PDB entry 7X2G | electron microscopy, 3.58 A resolution | chains B and C of the 5 polymer chains in the assembly

Chain B:
Name: VP2
From: Coxsackievirus B1
UniProt: A0A2S0RQC2 (A0A2S0RQC2_9ENTO); residues 1-263 here correspond to UniProt positions 70-332 (UniProt number = residue number + 69)
Sequence (263 residues; numbered 1 to 263; the number before each row is that of its first residue):
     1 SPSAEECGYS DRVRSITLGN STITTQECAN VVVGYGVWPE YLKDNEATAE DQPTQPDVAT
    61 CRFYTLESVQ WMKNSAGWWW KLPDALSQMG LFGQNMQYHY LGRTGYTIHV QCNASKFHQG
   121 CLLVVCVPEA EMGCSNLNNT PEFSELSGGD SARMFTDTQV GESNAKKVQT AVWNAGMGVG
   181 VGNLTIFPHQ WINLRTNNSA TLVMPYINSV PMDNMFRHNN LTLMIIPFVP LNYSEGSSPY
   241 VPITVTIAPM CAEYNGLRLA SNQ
Not modelled in the structure: 1-13, 27-29, 43-50, 258-263

Chain C:
Name: VP3
From: Coxsackievirus B1
Notes: EC 3.4.22.29, 3.6.1.15, 3.4.22.28, 2.7.7.48
UniProt: L7UV52 (L7UV52_9ENTO); residues 1-238 here correspond to UniProt positions 333-570 (UniProt number = residue number + 332)
Sequence (238 residues; each row starts with the number of its first residue):
     1 GLPVMTTPGS TQFLTSDDFQ SPSAMPQFDV TPEMQIPGRV NNLMEIAEVD SVVPVNNTED
    61 NVSSLKAYQI PVQSNSDNGK QVFGFPLQPG ANNVLNRTLL GEILNYYTHW SGSIKLTFMF
   121 CGSAMATGKF LLAYSPPGAG VPKNRKDAML GTHVIWDVGL QSSCVLCVPW ISQTHYRYVV
   181 EDEYTAAGYV TCWYQTNIVV PADVQSSCDI LCFVSACNDF SVRMLKDTPF IRQDTFYQ
Not modelled in the structure: 173-185, 233-238

Chain B / chain C interface:
Residue-residue contacts (57; chain B residue first):
  Tyr-35(B) / Gly-38(C)
  Val-37(B) / Pro-37(C)  hydrophobic
  Lys-116(B) / Ser-123(C)
  Lys-116(B) / Met-125(C)
  Phe-117(B) / Ala-202(C)
  Phe-117(B) / Asp-203(C)
  Phe-117(B) / Val-204(C)  hydrophobic
  Gln-119(B) / Gly-122(C)
  Gln-119(B) / Ser-123(C)  hydrogen bond (side chain-backbone)
  Gln-119(B) / Gln-205(C)
  Gln-119(B) / Ser-207(C)
  Gln-119(B) / Cys-208(C)
  Cys-121(B) / Cys-121(C)  hydrophobic
  Trp-173(B) / Ser-63(C)
  Trp-173(B) / Ser-64(C)
  Val-181(B) / Leu-65(C)  hydrophobic
  Val-181(B) / Tyr-68(C)  hydrophobic
  Gly-182(B) / Ser-51(C)  hydrogen bond (backbone-side chain)
  Gly-182(B) / Val-52(C)
  Gly-182(B) / Tyr-68(C)  hydrogen bond (backbone-side chain)
  Asn-183(B) / Ser-51(C)  hydrogen bond
  Asn-183(B) / Arg-97(C)
  Asn-183(B) / Thr-98(C)
  Asn-183(B) / Leu-99(C)  hydrogen bond (side chain-backbone)
  Thr-185(B) / Asp-50(C)  hydrogen bond (side chain-backbone)
  Thr-185(B) / Ser-51(C)
  Ile-186(B) / Ile-46(C)  hydrophobic
  Ile-186(B) / Leu-99(C)  hydrophobic
  Trp-191(B) / Phe-213(C)  hydrophobic
  Asn-193(B) / Phe-120(C)
  Asn-193(B) / Cys-121(C)
  Arg-195(B) / Phe-120(C)
  Arg-195(B) / Gly-122(C)
  Arg-195(B) / Ser-123(C)  hydrogen bond (side chain-backbone)
  Arg-195(B) / Ala-124(C)
  Arg-195(B) / Ala-126(C)
  Arg-195(B) / Val-158(C)  hydrogen bond (side chain-backbone)
  Arg-195(B) / Gly-159(C)
  Arg-195(B) / Ser-162(C)  hydrogen bond
  Thr-196(B) / Ser-162(C)
  Tyr-206(B) / Pro-37(C)
  Asn-208(B) / Ile-36(C)
  Ser-209(B) / Met-34(C)
  Pro-211(B) / Met-34(C)  hydrophobic
  Pro-227(B) / Leu-65(C)
  Phe-228(B) / Val-52(C)  hydrophobic
  Phe-228(B) / Leu-65(C)  hydrophobic
  Phe-228(B) / Gln-69(C)  hydrogen bond (backbone-side chain)
  Phe-228(B) / Leu-211(C)  hydrophobic
  Val-229(B) / Gln-69(C)
  Val-229(B) / Cys-121(C)  hydrophobic
  Val-229(B) / Asp-209(C)
  Val-229(B) / Leu-211(C)  hydrophobic
  Pro-230(B) / Gln-69(C)
  Asn-232(B) / Gln-205(C)
  Tyr-233(B) / Gln-205(C)
  Ser-234(B) / Asp-203(C)
Interface residues without a listed pair, chain B (34 interface residues in all): Arg-103, His-118, Val-172, His-189, Pro-205, Val-210, Ile-226
Interface residues without a listed pair, chain C (38 interface residues in all): Val-49, Val-62, Met-119

In short:
Chain B and chain C form an interface of 34 and 38 residues respectively; the contacts include 10 hydrogen
bonds. Among the polar pairs are Gln-119(B)/Ser-123(C), Gly-182(B)/Ser-51(C) and Gly-182(B)/Tyr-68(C).
Chain B is VP2 and chain C is VP3, both from Coxsackievirus B1; the structure, Cryo-EM structure of
Coxsackievirus B1 empty particle in complex with nAb nAb 2E6 (CVB1-E:2E6), was determined by electron
microscopy (same publication as 7X2I, 7X2O, 7X2T, 7X2W, 7X35, 7X37 and 7 further entries).
